Entry 4IKF (X-ray diffraction, 3.40 A resolution); this record covers chains A and C of the 4 polymer chains in the assembly.

[Chain A]
Protein: Integrase
Organism: Human spumaretrovirus
Notes: EC 2.7.7.-
UniProtKB: P14350 (POL_FOAMV); residues 1-392 here correspond to UniProt positions 752-1143 (UniProt number = residue number + 751)
Chain sequence (395 residues; row label = number of the first residue in the row; numbers below 1 keep their minus sign (Gly-2 is residue -2)):
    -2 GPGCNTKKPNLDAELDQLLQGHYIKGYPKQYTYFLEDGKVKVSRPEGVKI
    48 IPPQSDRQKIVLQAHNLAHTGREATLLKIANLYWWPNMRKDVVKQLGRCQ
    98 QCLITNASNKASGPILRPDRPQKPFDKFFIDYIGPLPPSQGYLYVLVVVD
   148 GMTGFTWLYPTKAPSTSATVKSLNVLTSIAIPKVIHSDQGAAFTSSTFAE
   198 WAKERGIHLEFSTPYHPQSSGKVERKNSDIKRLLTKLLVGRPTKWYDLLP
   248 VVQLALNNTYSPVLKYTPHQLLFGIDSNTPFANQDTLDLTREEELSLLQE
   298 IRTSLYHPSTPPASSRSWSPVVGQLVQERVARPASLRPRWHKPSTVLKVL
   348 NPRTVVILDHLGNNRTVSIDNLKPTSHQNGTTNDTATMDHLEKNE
Disordered / not traced: -2 to 7, 376-392
Sequence notes: expression tag (-2 to 0); conflict Ser217 (Gly968 in P14350), Gly218 (Ser969 in P14350)
Bound ions: Zn2+: His62, His66, Cys96, Cys99; Mg2+ site 1: Asp128, Asp185 (together with MB-76); Mg2+ site 2: Asp128, Glu221 (together with MB-76)
Ligand contacts:
  - hexane-1,6-diol (HEZ): Asn171, Val172, Ser175, Ile176
  - MB-76 (M76; N-(4-fluorobenzyl)-2,3-dihydroxy-1-oxo-1,2-dihydroisoquinoline-4-carboxamide): Asp128, Tyr129, Asp185, Tyr212, Pro214, Gln215, Glu221, Arg329
  - MB-76: Asp128, Tyr129, Asp185, Tyr212, Pro214, Gln215, Glu221, Asn224, Arg329
Swiss-Prot annotation at these positions:
  - binding site (Mg(2+)): Asp123, Asp185

[Chain C]
Molecule: 19-nt DNA strand
Sequence (19 nucleotides; numbered 1 to 19; the number before each row is that of its first residue):
     1 ATTGTCATGGAATTTCGCA

[Interface between chain A and chain C]
Pairs across the interface (47; chain A residue first):
  Ile112(A) - DG4(C)  phosphate contact
  Ile112(A) - DT5(C)  base contact
  Leu113(A) - DT3(C)  base contact
  Leu113(A) - DG4(C)  hydrogen bond to the phosphate
  Arg114(A) - DG4(C)  sugar contact
  Arg114(A) - DT5(C)  salt bridge to the phosphate
  Pro115(A) - DT3(C)  base contact
  Pro115(A) - DG4(C)  phosphate contact
  Pro115(A) - DT5(C)  phosphate contact
  Lys124(A) - DT3(C)  base contact
  His183(A) - DT3(C)  salt bridge to the phosphate
  Glu207(A) - DT2(C)  phosphate contact
  Glu207(A) - DT3(C)  base contact
  Phe208(A) - DT2(C)  phosphate contact
  Phe208(A) - DT3(C)  phosphate contact
  Ser209(A) - DT3(C)  phosphate contact
  Thr210(A) - DT2(C)  phosphate contact
  Thr210(A) - DT3(C)  hydrogen bond to the phosphate
  His213(A) - DG4(C)  salt bridge to the phosphate
  Gln215(A) - DG4(C)  sugar contact
  Ser216(A) - DT3(C)  hydrogen bond to the phosphate
  Gly218(A) - DG4(C)  hydrogen bond to the base
  Gly218(A) - DT5(C)  sugar contact
  Lys219(A) - DT5(C)  phosphate contact
  Lys219(A) - DC6(C)  salt bridge to the phosphate
  Arg222(A) - DG4(C)  base contact
  Arg222(A) - DT5(C)  hydrogen bond to the base
  Arg222(A) - DC6(C)  hydrogen bond to the base
  Arg222(A) - DA7(C)  hydrogen bond to the sugar
  Asp226(A) - DA7(C)  sugar contact
  Arg229(A) - DA7(C)  hydrogen bond to the phosphate
  Arg229(A) - DT8(C)  salt bridge to the phosphate
  Ser258(A) - DA7(C)  hydrogen bond to the phosphate
  Pro259(A) - DA7(C)  phosphate contact
  Pro259(A) - DT8(C)  base contact
  Val260(A) - DA7(C)  phosphate contact
  Lys345(A) - DA1(C)  base contact
  Leu347(A) - DA1(C)  base contact
  Leu347(A) - DT2(C)  sugar contact
  Asn348(A) - DT2(C)  hydrogen bond to the base
  Asn348(A) - DT3(C)  hydrogen bond to the sugar
  Arg350(A) - DG4(C)  salt bridge to the phosphate
  Thr351(A) - DT2(C)  sugar contact
  Thr351(A) - DT3(C)  hydrogen bond to the sugar
  Val353(A) - DA1(C)  base contact
  Thr363(A) - DA1(C)  base contact
  Ser365(A) - DG4(C)  hydrogen bond to the phosphate
Interface residues without a listed pair, chain A (31 interface residues in all): His205, Glu221

[Summary]
The interface between chain A and chain C involves 31 residues on one side and 8 on the other, with 13
hydrogen bonds and 6 salt bridges. Polar pairs include Gly218(A)-DG4(C), Arg222(A)-DT5(C) and
Arg222(A)-DC6(C). Chain A binds hexane-1,6-diol and MB-76.
Here chain A is Integrase (Human spumaretrovirus) and chain C is a 19-nt DNA strand. Entry 4IKF (PFV intasome
with inhibitor MB-76) was determined by X-ray diffraction.
